Entry 4K5L (X-ray diffraction, 1.91 A resolution); this record covers chain A.

[Chain A]
Protein: M1 family aminopeptidase
Source organism: Plasmodium falciparum FcB1/Columbia
Notes: EC 3.4.11.-
Reference sequence: O96935 (AMP1_PLAFQ); numbering as in UniProt (aligned over 195-1085)
Amino-acid sequence (898 residues; each row starts with the number of its first residue):
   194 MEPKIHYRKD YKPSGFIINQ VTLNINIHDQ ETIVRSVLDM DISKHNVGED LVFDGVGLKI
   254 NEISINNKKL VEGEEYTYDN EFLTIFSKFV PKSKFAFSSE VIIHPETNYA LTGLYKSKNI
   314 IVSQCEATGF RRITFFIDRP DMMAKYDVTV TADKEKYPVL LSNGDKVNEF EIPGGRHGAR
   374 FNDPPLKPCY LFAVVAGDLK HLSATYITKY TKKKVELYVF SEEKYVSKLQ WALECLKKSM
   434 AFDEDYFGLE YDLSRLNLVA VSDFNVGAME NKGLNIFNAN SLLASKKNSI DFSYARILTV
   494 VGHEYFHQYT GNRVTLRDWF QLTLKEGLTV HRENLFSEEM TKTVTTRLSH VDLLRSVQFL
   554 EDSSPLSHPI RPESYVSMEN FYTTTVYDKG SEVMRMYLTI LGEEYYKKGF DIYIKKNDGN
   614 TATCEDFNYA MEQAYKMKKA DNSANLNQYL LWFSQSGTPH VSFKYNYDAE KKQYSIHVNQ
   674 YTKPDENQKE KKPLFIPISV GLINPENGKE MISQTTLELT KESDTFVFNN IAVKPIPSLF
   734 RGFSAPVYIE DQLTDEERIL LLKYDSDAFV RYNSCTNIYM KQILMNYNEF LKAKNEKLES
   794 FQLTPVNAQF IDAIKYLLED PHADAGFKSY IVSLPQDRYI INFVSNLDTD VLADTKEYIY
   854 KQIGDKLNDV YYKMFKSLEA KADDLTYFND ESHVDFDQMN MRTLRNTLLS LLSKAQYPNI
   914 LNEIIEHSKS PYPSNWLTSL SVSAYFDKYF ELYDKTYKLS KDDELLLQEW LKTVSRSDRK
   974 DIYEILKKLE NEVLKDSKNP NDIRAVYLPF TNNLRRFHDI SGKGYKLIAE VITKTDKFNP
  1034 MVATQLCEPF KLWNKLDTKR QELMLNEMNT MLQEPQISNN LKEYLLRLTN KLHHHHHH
Disordered / not traced: 194-195, 1085-1091
Sequence notes: expression tag (194, 1086-1091); engineered mutation Q213 (Asn in O96935), Q223 (Asn in O96935), P378 (His in O96935), Q501 (Asn in O96935), Q745 (Asn in O96935), Q795 (Asn in O96935), Q1069 (Asn in O96935)
Ion coordination: Mg2+ near G250 (its only coordinating residue here); Zn2+: H496, H500, E519 (together with 19N)
Residues lining bound ligands: 19N ([(1R)-1-amino-5-carbamimidamidopentyl]phosphonic acid): Q317, E319, V459, A461, M462, E463, H496, E497, H500, K518, E519, E572, Y575, Y580, M1034
UniProt features mapped onto this chain:
  - active site: E497 (Proton acceptor)
  - binding site (a peptide): E319, G460, A461, E463
  - binding site (Zn(2+)): H496, H500, E519
  - site: V459 (Important for substrate specificity), Y580 (Transition state stabilizer)
  - mutagenesis: V459 (V459P: Severely affects substrate specificity. No effect on Zn(2+) binding)

[Summary]
Ligands of chain A: compound 19N. H496, H500 and E519 form the Zn2+ site. Curated annotation (UniProt) lists
active-site residue E497, 4 peptide-binding residues, 3 Zn2+-binding residues and one mutagenesis site.
Chain A is M1 family aminopeptidase (Plasmodium falciparum FcB1/Columbia); the structure, Phosphonic Arginine
Mimetics as Inhibitors of the M1 Aminopeptidases from Plasmodium falciparum, was determined by X-ray
diffraction (same publication as 4K3N, 4K5M, 4K5N, 4K5O and 4K5P).
